Entry 7MKI (electron microscopy, 3.50 A resolution); this record covers chains P and L of the 8 polymer chains in the assembly.

== Chain P ==
Molecule: Nontemplate strand of lambda PR DNA promoter (-5G to C)
Sequence (90 nucleotides; each row starts with the number of its first residue):
     1 GGATAAATAT CTAACACCGT GCGTGTTGAC TATTTTACCT CTGGCGGTGA TAATGCTTGC
    61 ATGTACTAAG GAGGTTGTAT GTCGACCTCG
Not modelled in the structure: 1-23, 58-60, 76-90

== Chain L ==
Molecule: RNA polymerase sigma factor RpoD
Source organism: Escherichia coli
UniProt: Q0P6L9 (Q0P6L9_ECOLX); residues 1-613 here = UniProt positions 1-613
Chain sequence (613 residues; row label = number of the first residue in the row):
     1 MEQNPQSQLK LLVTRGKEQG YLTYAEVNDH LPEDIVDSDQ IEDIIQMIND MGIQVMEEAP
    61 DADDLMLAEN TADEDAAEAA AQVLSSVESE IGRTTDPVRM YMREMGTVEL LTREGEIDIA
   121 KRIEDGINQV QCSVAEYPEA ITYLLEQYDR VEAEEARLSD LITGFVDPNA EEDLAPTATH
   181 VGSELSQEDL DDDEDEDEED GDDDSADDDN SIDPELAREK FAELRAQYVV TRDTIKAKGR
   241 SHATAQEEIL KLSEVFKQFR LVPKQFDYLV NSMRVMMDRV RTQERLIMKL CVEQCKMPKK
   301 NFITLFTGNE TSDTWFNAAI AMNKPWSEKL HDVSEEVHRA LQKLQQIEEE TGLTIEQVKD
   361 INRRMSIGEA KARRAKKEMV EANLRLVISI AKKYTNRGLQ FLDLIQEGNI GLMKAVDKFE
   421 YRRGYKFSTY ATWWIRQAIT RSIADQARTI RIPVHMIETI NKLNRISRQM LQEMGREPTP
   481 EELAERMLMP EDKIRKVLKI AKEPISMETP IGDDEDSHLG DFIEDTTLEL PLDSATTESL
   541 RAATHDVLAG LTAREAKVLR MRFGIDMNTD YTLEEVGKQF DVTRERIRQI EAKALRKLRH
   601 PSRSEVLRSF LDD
Not modelled in the structure: 1-89, 167-213, 236-244, 612-613
Residues lining bound ligands: chapso (1N7): Ile-511, Leu-519, Phe-522

== How chain P and chain L interact ==
Pairs across the interface (48):
  DT24(P) / Arg-586(L)  sugar contact
  DG25(P) / Val-582(L)  sugar contact
  DG25(P) / Arg-586(L)  salt bridge to the phosphate
  DG25(P) / Ile-590(L)  phosphate contact
  DT26(P) / Val-582(L)  phosphate contact
  DT26(P) / Thr-583(L)  hydrogen bond to the phosphate
  DT26(P) / Glu-585(L)  base contact
  DT26(P) / Arg-586(L)  base contact
  DT27(P) / Thr-583(L)  base contact
  DT27(P) / Glu-585(L)  base contact
  DG43(P) / His-455(L)  sugar contact
  DG44(P) / Pro-453(L)  phosphate contact
  DG44(P) / His-455(L)  salt bridge to the phosphate
  DC45(P) / Arg-451(L)  salt bridge to the phosphate
  DC45(P) / Pro-453(L)  phosphate contact
  DG47(P) / Arg-441(L)  base contact
  DT48(P) / Lys-418(L)  salt bridge to the phosphate
  DT48(P) / Trp-434(L)  phosphate contact
  DT48(P) / Gln-437(L)  base contact
  DG49(P) / Tyr-430(L)  hydrogen bond to the phosphate
  DG49(P) / Trp-433(L)  base contact
  DG49(P) / Trp-434(L)  phosphate contact
  DG49(P) / Gln-437(L)  base contact
  DA50(P) / Phe-419(L)  base contact
  DA50(P) / Glu-420(L)  base contact
  DA50(P) / Arg-423(L)  base contact
  DA50(P) / Tyr-425(L)  phosphate contact
  DA50(P) / Trp-433(L)  sugar contact
  DT51(P) / Tyr-425(L)  sugar contact
  DA52(P) / Arg-113(L)  salt bridge to the phosphate
  DA52(P) / Tyr-425(L)  phosphate contact
  DA52(P) / Lys-426(L)  hydrogen bond to the phosphate
  DA52(P) / Thr-429(L)  base contact
  DA53(P) / Lys-426(L)  salt bridge to the phosphate
  DA53(P) / Ser-428(L)  hydrogen bond to the phosphate
  DA53(P) / Thr-429(L)  base contact
  DA53(P) / Thr-432(L)  base contact
  DT54(P) / Leu-110(L)  base contact
  DT54(P) / Glu-116(L)  base contact
  DT54(P) / Arg-385(L)  base contact
  DT54(P) / Leu-386(L)  hydrogen bond to the base
  DT54(P) / Ser-428(L)  hydrogen bond to the base
  DG55(P) / Met-102(L)  hydrogen bond to the base
  DG55(P) / Arg-385(L)  phosphate contact
  DG55(P) / Ile-388(L)  sugar contact
  DC56(P) / Arg-99(L)  base contact
  DC56(P) / Met-102(L)  base contact
  DC56(P) / Lys-392(L)  salt bridge to the phosphate
Interface residues without a listed pair, chain P (18 interface residues in all): DG28
Interface residues without a listed pair, chain L (38 interface residues in all): Val-98, Ala-382, Asn-383, Ser-389, Phe-401, Arg-436, Gln-589

== Overview ==
18 residues of chain P and 38 residues of chain L are in contact, with 7 hydrogen bonds and 7 salt bridges.
Polar pairs include DT54(P)/Leu-386(L), DT54(P)/Ser-428(L) and DG55(P)/Met-102(L). Chain L binds chapso.
Here chain P is Nontemplate strand of lambda PR DNA promoter (-5G to C) and chain L is RNA polymerase sigma
factor RpoD (Escherichia coli). Entry 7MKI (Cryo-EM structure of Escherichia coli RNA polymerase bound to
lambda PR (-5G to C) promoter DNA) was determined by electron microscopy, deposited together with 7MKD, 7MKE
and 7MKJ.
